3FLP - chains I and K of the 14 polymer chains in the assembly; structure by X-ray diffraction, 2.30 A resolution.

# Chain I (and K)
Protein: SAP-like pentraxin
Organism: Limulus polyphemus
Notes: chain K of this document is another copy of the same molecule, construct and numbering; everything in this record applies to it too
UniProtKB: Q8WQK3 (Q8WQK3_LIMPO); residues 1-217 here correspond to UniProt positions 18-234 (UniProt number = residue number + 17)
Sequence (217 residues; numbered 1 to 217; the number before each row is that of its first residue):
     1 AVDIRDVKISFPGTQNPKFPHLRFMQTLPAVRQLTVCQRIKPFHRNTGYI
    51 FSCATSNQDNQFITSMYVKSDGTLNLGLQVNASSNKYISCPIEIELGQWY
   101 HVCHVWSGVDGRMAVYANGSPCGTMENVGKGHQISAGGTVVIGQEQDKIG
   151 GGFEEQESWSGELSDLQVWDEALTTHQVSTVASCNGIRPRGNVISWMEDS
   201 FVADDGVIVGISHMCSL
Disulfides: Cys37-Cys103, Cys90-Cys122, Cys184-Cys215
Bound ions: Ca2+ site 1: Asp59, Asn60, Glu145, Gln146, Asp147; Ca2+ site 2: Glu145, Asp147, Glu154, Glu157

# How chain I and chain K interact
Contacting residue pairs (29):
  Lys8(I) - Glu171(K)  salt bridge
  Pro12(I) - Arg32(K)  hydrogen bond (backbone-side chain)
  Lys41(I) - Gln33(K)  hydrogen bond
  Lys41(I) - Glu171(K)  salt bridge
  Phe43(I) - Arg32(K)
  Phe43(I) - Val109(K)  hydrophobic
  Glu95(I) - Asp110(K)
  Glu95(I) - Arg112(K)  salt bridge
  Leu96(I) - Val109(K)
  Leu96(I) - Asp110(K)
  Gly97(I) - Gln33(K)  hydrogen bond (backbone-side chain)
  Gly97(I) - Val109(K)
  Gln98(I) - Ala172(K)  hydrogen bond (side chain-backbone)
  Gln98(I) - Thr174(K)
  Trp99(I) - Glu171(K)  hydrogen bond
  Ile211(I) - Glu171(K)
  Ser212(I) - Glu171(K)
  His213(I) - Trp169(K)
  His213(I) - Glu171(K)  salt bridge
  His213(I) - Gln177(K)  hydrogen bond (backbone-side chain)
  His213(I) - Asn192(K)
  Met214(I) - Gln177(K)  hydrogen bond (backbone-side chain)
  Leu217(I) - Trp169(K)  hydrogen bond (backbone-side chain)
  Leu217(I) - Leu173(K)  hydrophobic
  Leu217(I) - Gln177(K)
  Leu217(I) - Thr180(K)
  Leu217(I) - Val181(K)  hydrophobic
  Leu217(I) - Pro189(K)  hydrophobic
  Leu217(I) - Arg190(K)
Other interface residues (no listed pair), chain I (15 interface residues in all): Pro42
Other interface residues (no listed pair), chain K (17 interface residues in all): Ser107

# Overview
Chain I and chain K form an interface of 15 and 17 residues respectively, with 8 hydrogen bonds and 4 salt
bridges. Polar contacts include Lys8(I)-Glu171(K), Lys41(I)-Glu171(K) and Glu95(I)-Arg112(K). Asp59(I),
Asn60(I), Glu145(I), Gln146(I) and Asp147(I) form the Ca2+ site 1.
Chain I and chain K are both SAP-like pentraxin (Limulus polyphemus); the structure, Crystal structure of
native heptameric SAP-like pentraxin from Limulus polyphemus, was determined by X-ray diffraction (same
publication as 3FLR and 3FLT).
